5D0Z - chains J and X of the 28 polymer chains in the assembly; structure by X-ray diffraction, 2.90 A resolution.

[Chain J (and X)]
Name: Proteasome subunit beta type-4
Organism: Saccharomyces cerevisiae (strain ATCC 204508 / S288c)
Notes: EC 3.4.25.1; chain X of this document is another copy of the same molecule, construct and numbering; everything in this record applies to it too
Reference sequence: P22141 (PSB4_YEAST); numbering as in UniProt (aligned over 1-198)
Amino-acid sequence (198 residues; row label = number of the first residue in the row):
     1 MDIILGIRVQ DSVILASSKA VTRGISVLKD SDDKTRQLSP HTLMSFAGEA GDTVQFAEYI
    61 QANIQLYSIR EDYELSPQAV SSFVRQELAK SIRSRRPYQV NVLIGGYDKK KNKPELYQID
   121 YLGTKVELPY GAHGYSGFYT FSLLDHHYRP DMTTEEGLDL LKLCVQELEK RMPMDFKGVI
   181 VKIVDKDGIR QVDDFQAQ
Not modelled in the structure: 196-198
UniProt features mapped onto this chain:
  - modified residue: M1 (N-acetylmethionine), S76 (Phosphoserine)

[Interface between chain J and chain X]
Residue-residue contacts (39; chain J residue first):
  T22(J) with P173(X)
  G24(J) with P173(X)
  I25(J) with Y135(X), hydrophobic; Y139(X), hydrogen bond (backbone-side chain); R171(X); P173(X), hydrophobic
  S26(J) with Y139(X), hydrogen bond; R171(X)
  V27(J) with K170(X); R171(X), hydrogen bond (backbone-backbone); M172(X); P173(X), hydrophobic
  L28(J) with R171(X)
  Y135(J) with I25(X), hydrophobic
  Y139(J) with I25(X), hydrogen bond (side chain-backbone); S26(X), hydrogen bond
  E169(J) with D175(X); K177(X), hydrogen bond (backbone-side chain)
  K170(J) with V27(X); K177(X), hydrogen bond (backbone-side chain)
  R171(J) with I25(X); S26(X); V27(X), hydrogen bond (backbone-backbone); L28(X)
  M172(J) with V27(X)
  P173(J) with T22(X); G24(X); I25(X), hydrophobic; M174(X); D175(X), hydrogen bond (backbone-backbone)
  M174(J) with P173(X); M174(X), hydrophobic; D175(X)
  D175(J) with E169(X); P173(X), hydrogen bond (backbone-backbone); M174(X); D175(X)
  K177(J) with E169(X), hydrogen bond (side chain-backbone); K170(X), hydrogen bond (side chain-backbone)
Other interface residues (no listed pair), chain J (18 interface residues in all): D30, F138
Other interface residues (no listed pair), chain X (18 interface residues in all): D30, F138

[Summary]
Chain J and chain X each contribute 18 residues to their interface; the contacts include 12 hydrogen bonds.
Among the polar pairs are I25(J)-Y139(X), S26(J)-Y139(X) and E169(J)-K177(X).
Chain J and chain X are both Proteasome subunit beta type-4 (Saccharomyces cerevisiae (strain ATCC 204508 /
S288c)); the structure, Yeast 20S proteasome beta5-T1S mutant in complex with Carfilzomib, was determined by
X-ray diffraction (same publication as 5CZ4, 5CZ5, 5CZ6, 5CZ7, 5CZ8, 5CZ9 and 16 further entries).
